PDB entry 5GKQ | X-ray diffraction, 2.56 A resolution | chains A and B

Chain A (and B):
Molecule: AlyGC mutant - R241A
From: Glaciecola chathamensis S18K6
Notes: chain B of this document is another copy of the same molecule, construct and numbering; everything in this record applies to it too
Chain sequence (726 residues; numbered 2 to 727; the number before each row is that of its first residue):
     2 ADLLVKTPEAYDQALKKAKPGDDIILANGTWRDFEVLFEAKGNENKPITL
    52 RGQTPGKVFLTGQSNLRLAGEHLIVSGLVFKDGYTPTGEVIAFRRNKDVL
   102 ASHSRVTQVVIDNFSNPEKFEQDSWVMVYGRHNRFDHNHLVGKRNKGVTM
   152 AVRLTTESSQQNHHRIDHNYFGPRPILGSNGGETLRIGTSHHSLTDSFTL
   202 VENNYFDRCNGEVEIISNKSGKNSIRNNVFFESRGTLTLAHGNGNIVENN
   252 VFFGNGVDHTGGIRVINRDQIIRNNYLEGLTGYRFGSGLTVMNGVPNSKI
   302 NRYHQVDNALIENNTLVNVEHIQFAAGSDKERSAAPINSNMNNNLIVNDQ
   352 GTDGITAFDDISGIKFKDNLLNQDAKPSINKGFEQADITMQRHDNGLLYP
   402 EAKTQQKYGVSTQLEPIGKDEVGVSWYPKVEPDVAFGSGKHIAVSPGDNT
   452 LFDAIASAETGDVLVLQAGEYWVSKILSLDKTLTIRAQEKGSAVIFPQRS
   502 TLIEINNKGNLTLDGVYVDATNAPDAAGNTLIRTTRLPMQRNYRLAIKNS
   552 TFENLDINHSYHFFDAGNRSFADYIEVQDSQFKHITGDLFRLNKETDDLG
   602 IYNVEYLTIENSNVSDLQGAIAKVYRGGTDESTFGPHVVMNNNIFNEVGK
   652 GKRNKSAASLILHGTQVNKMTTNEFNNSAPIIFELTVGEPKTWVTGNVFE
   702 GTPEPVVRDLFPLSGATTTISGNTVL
Bound ions: Ca2+: Asn181, Glu184, Glu213 (together with beta-D-mannopyranuronic acid)
Small-molecule neighbours: beta-D-mannopyranuronic acid (BEM): Gln123, Arg154, Asn181, Glu184, Arg187, Thr190, Ser191, Glu215, Lys220, His242, Val296, Asn302, Arg303, Tyr304, Arg333
What the authors report for this chain:
  - Ca2+ coordination: Asn181, Glu184, Glu213, Glu215
  - binding site for beta-D-mannopyranuronic acid: Arg187, Lys220, His242, Tyr304
  - conformationally variable residues (loop rearrangement): Ile188 to Leu201, Asp520 to Ile533
  - self-association interface (contacts with another copy of this molecule); pairs are residue here / residue on that copy: His192-Asp526

Interface between chain A and chain B:
Pairs across the interface (36):
  Glu119(A) with Arg537(B), salt bridge
  Glu122(A) with Arg537(B), salt bridge
  Asp449(A) with Arg68(B), salt bridge; Arg96(B), salt bridge; Asn97(B), hydrogen bond
  Trp473(A) with Lys98(B)
  Ser475(A) with Pro87(B); Thr88(B); Gly89(B)
  Lys476(A) with Glu36(B), salt bridge; Pro87(B); Thr88(B)
  Ile477(A) with Glu122(B)
  Gln499(A) with Arg95(B)
  Arg500(A) with Pro87(B), hydrogen bond (side chain-backbone); Thr88(B), hydrogen bond (side chain-backbone); Gly89(B); Gln123(B), hydrogen bond (side chain-backbone)
  Ser501(A) with Glu122(B), hydrogen bond; Gln123(B)
  Thr502(A) with Glu122(B), hydrogen bond
  Pro525(A) with Gln123(B)
  Asp526(A) with His192(B), salt bridge
  Ala527(A) with Gln123(B); Lys147(B)
  Ala528(A) with Leu600(B), hydrophobic
  Gly529(A) with Leu600(B)
  Arg534(A) with Glu119(B), salt bridge; Glu122(B), salt bridge
  Arg537(A) with Glu119(B), salt bridge; Glu122(B), salt bridge
  Leu538(A) with Pro539(B)
  Pro539(A) with Leu538(B)
  His560(A) with Leu600(B)
  Arg654(A) with Thr630(B), hydrogen bond
  Lys656(A) with Asp599(B), salt bridge
Other interface residues (no listed pair), chain A (28 interface residues in all): Asn450, Glu471, Glu505, Ser561, Arg592
Other interface residues (no listed pair), chain B (23 interface residues in all): Phe121, Asp124, Asp598
Interface features reported in the paper:
  - specific contacts: His192(B)-Asp526(A)

Overview:
The interface between chain A and chain B involves 28 residues on one side and 23 on the other; the contacts
include 7 hydrogen bonds and 11 salt bridges. Among the polar pairs are Glu119(A)-Arg537(B),
Glu122(A)-Arg537(B) and Asp449(A)-Arg68(B). The authors report a contact between His192(B) and Asp526(A). From
the paper: a binding site for beta-D-mannopyranuronic acid at Arg187(A), Lys220(A) and His242(A) among others;
Ca2+ coordination by Asn181(A), Glu184(A) and Glu213(A) among others.
Both chains are AlyGC mutant - R241A (Glaciecola chathamensis S18K6). Entry 5GKQ (Structure of PL6 family
alginate lyase AlyGC mutant-R241A) was determined by X-ray diffraction, deposited together with 5GKD.
